2UUB - chains A and E of the 23 polymer chains in the assembly; structure by X-ray diffraction, 2.80 A resolution.

# Chain A
Molecule: 16S Ribosomal RNA
Organism: Thermus thermophilus
Sequence (1522 nucleotides; row label = number of the first residue in the row; note: 44 numbers in that range are skipped by the numbering (no residue carries them; nothing is unmodelled there); a row labelled like 189A-189L holds insertion residues (189A, then the next letters in order); numbering starts at 0):
     0 UUUGUUGGAG AGUUUGAUCC UGGCUCAGGG UGAACGCUGG CGGCGUGCCU AAGACAUGCA
    60 AGUCGUGCGG GCCG
    76 CGGGGUUUU
    88 ACUCCG
    96 UGGUCAGCGG CGGACGGGUG AGUAACGCGU GGGU
  129A G
   130 ACCUACCCGG AAGAGGGGGA CAACCCGGGG AAACUCGGGC UAAUCCCCCA UGUGGACCCG
189A-189L CCCCUUGGGGUG
   190 UGUCCAAAGG GCUUU
   216 GCCCGCUUCC GGAUGGGCCC GCGUCCCAUC AGCUAGUUGG UGGGGUAAUG GCCCACCAAG
   276 GCGACGACGG GUAGCCGGUC UGAGAGGAUG GCCGGCCACA GGGGCACUGA GACACGGGCC
   336 CCACUCCUAC GGGAGGCAGC AGUUAGGAAU CUUCCGCAAU GGGCGCAAGC CUGACGGAGC
   396 GACGCCGCUU GGAGGAAGAA GCCCUUCGGG GUGUAAACUC CUGA
   441 ACCCGGGACG AAACCCCC
   460 GA
   470 CGAGGGGA
   479 CUGACGGUAC CGGGGUAA
   498 UAGCGCCGGC CAACUCCGUG CCAGCAGCCG CGGUAAUACG GAGGGCGCGA GCGUUACCCG
   558 GAUUCACUGG GCGUAAAGGG CGUGUAGGCG GCCUGGGGCG UCCCAUGUGA AAGACCACGG
   618 CUCAACCGUG GGGGAGCGUG GGAUACGCUC AGGCUAGACG GUGGGAGAGG GUGGUGGAAU
   678 UCCCGGAGUA GCGGUGAAAU GCGCAGAUAC CGGGAGGAAC GCCGAUGGCG AAGGCAGCCA
   738 CCUGGUCCAC CCGUGACGCU GAGGCGCGAA AGCGUGGGGA GCAAACCGGA UUAGAUACCC
   798 GGGUAGUCCA CGCCCUAAAC GAUGCGCGCU AGGUCUCUGG GUCU
   848 CCUGGGGGCC GAAGCUAACG CGUUAAGCGC GCCGCCUGGG GAGUACGGCC GCAAGGCUGA
   908 AACUCAAAGG AAUUGACGGG GGCCCGCACA AGCGGUGGAG CAUGUGGUUU AAUUCGAAGC
   968 AACGCGAAGA ACCUUACCAG GCCUUGACAU GCUA
 1001A G
  1002 GGAACCCGGG UGAAAGCCUG GGGUGCCCC
1030A-1030D GCGA
  1031 GGGGAGCCCU AGCACAGGUG CUGCAUGGCC GUCGUCAGCU CGUGCCGUGA GGUGUUGGGU
  1091 UAAGUCCCGC AACGAGCGCA ACCCCCGCCG UUAGUUGCCA GCGGUUCGGC CGGGCACUCU
  1151 AACGGGACUG CCCGCG
  1168 AAAGCGGGAG GAAGGAGGGG ACGACGUCUG GUCAGCAUGG CCCUUACGGC CUGGGCGACA
  1228 CACGUGCUAC AAUGCCCACU ACAAAGCGAU GCCACCCGGC AACGGGGAGC UAAUCGCAAA
  1288 AAGGUGGGCC CAGUUCGGAU UGGGGUCUGC AACCCGACCC CAUGAAGCCG GAAUCGCUAG
  1348 UAAUCGCGGA UCAGCC
 1363A A
  1364 UGCCGCGGUG AAUACGUUCC CGGGCCUUGU ACACACCGCC CGUCACGCCA UGGGAGCGGG
  1424 CUCUACCCGA AGUCGCCGG
1442A-1442B GA
  1443 GCCUA
  1452 C
  1456 GGGCAGGCGC CGAGGGUAGG GCCCGUGACU GGGGCGAAGU CGUAACAAGG UAGCUGUACC
  1516 GGAAGGUGCG GCUGGAUCAC CUCCUUUCU
Disordered / not traced: 0-4, 1534-1538
Ion coordination: Mg2+ site 1: U12, G22; Mg2+ site 2: U12, C526, A914; Mg2+ site 3: G15, U920; Mg2+ site 4 near G21 (its only coordinating residue here); Mg2+ site 5: A33, C398; Mg2+ site 6: U37, G38; Mg2+ site 7: C48, U114; Mg2+ site 8: C48, G115; Mg2+ site 9 near A53 (its only coordinating residue here); Mg2+ site 10: C58, U387, G388; Mg2+ site 11: A59, U387; Mg2+ site 12: G61, U62, G105; 126 more Mg2+ sites not listed; 23 more K+ sites not listed
Small-molecule neighbours: paromomycin (PAR): G1405, U1406, C1407, A1408, C1409, G1489, C1490, G1491, A1492, A1493, G1494, U1495, C1496
From the paper describing this entry:
  - Mg2+ coordination: C518
  - conformationally variable residues: G530

# Chain E
Molecule: 30S ribosomal protein S5
Organism: Thermus thermophilus
Reference sequence: Q5SHQ5 (RS5_THET8); residues 2-162 here correspond to UniProt positions 1-161 (UniProt number = residue number - 1)
Sequence (162 residues; each row starts with the number of its first residue):
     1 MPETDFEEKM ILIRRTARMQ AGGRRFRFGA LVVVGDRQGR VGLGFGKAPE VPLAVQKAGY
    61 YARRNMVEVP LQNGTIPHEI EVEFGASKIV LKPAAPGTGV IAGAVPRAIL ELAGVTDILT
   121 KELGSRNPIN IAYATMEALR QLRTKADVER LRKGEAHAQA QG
Disordered / not traced: 1-4, 156-162
Ion coordination: K+ near Glu83 (its only coordinating residue here)

# How chain A and chain E interact
Residue-residue contacts - 84 pairs, chain A then chain E:
  U5(A) - Ala95(E)  base contact
  G6(A) - Ala94(E)  base contact
  G6(A) - Ala95(E)  hydrogen bond to the base
  G6(A) - Thr98(E)  hydrogen bond to the base
  G6(A) - Leu119(E)  base contact
  G7(A) - Lys92(E)  hydrogen bond to the base
  G7(A) - Ile101(E)  phosphate contact
  G7(A) - Thr120(E)  hydrogen bond to the sugar
  G7(A) - Lys121(E)  base contact
  A8(A) - Ile101(E)  sugar contact
  A8(A) - Ala102(E)  hydrogen bond to the sugar
  A8(A) - Gly103(E)  hydrogen bond to the sugar
  A8(A) - Thr120(E)  sugar contact
  G9(A) - Lys121(E)  salt bridge to the phosphate
  G9(A) - Glu122(E)  hydrogen bond to the phosphate
  G9(A) - Arg126(E)  base contact
  A10(A) - Arg126(E)  salt bridge to the phosphate
  G15(A) - Ala17(E)  hydrogen bond to the base
  G15(A) - Arg18(E)  base contact
  G15(A) - Met19(E)  base contact
  G15(A) - Arg24(E)  hydrogen bond to the sugar
  A16(A) - Thr16(E)  sugar contact
  A16(A) - Ala17(E)  hydrogen bond to the sugar
  U17(A) - Arg14(E)  salt bridge to the phosphate
  C18(A) - Arg14(E)  salt bridge to the phosphate
  C18(A) - Asn127(E)  hydrogen bond to the phosphate
  C18(A) - Asn130(E)  hydrogen bond to the phosphate
  C19(A) - Ala86(E)  phosphate contact
  C19(A) - Ser87(E)  phosphate contact
  C19(A) - Ser125(E)  hydrogen bond to the phosphate
  C19(A) - Asn127(E)  hydrogen bond to the phosphate
  C19(A) - Asn130(E)  hydrogen bond to the phosphate
  U20(A) - Ala86(E)  phosphate contact
  U20(A) - Ser125(E)  phosphate contact
  G558(A) - Lys121(E)  phosphate contact
  G558(A) - Arg126(E)  phosphate contact
  A559(A) - Lys121(E)  salt bridge to the phosphate
  A559(A) - Arg126(E)  salt bridge to the phosphate
  U560(A) - Leu123(E)  base contact
  A864(A) - Gly85(E)  phosphate contact
  U921(A) - Arg18(E)  sugar contact
  U921(A) - Met19(E)  hydrogen bond to the sugar
  G922(A) - Met19(E)  sugar contact
  G922(A) - Gln20(E)  sugar contact
  G922(A) - Ala21(E)  hydrogen bond to the phosphate
  A923(A) - Ala21(E)  phosphate contact
  C1069(A) - Arg25(E)  hydrogen bond to the phosphate
  U1070(A) - Arg18(E)  salt bridge to the phosphate
  U1070(A) - Gln20(E)  phosphate contact
  U1070(A) - Arg25(E)  salt bridge to the phosphate
  C1071(A) - Arg18(E)  salt bridge to the phosphate
  C1071(A) - Arg27(E)  salt bridge to the phosphate
  C1071(A) - Pro49(E)  sugar contact
  G1072(A) - Pro49(E)  phosphate contact
  G1072(A) - Leu53(E)  phosphate contact
  G1072(A) - Lys57(E)  salt bridge to the phosphate
  U1073(A) - Lys57(E)  salt bridge to the phosphate
  G1074(A) - Tyr60(E)  phosphate contact
  G1074(A) - Tyr61(E)  hydrogen bond to the phosphate
  G1077(A) - Lys47(E)  hydrogen bond to the base
  U1078(A) - Ile129(E)  sugar contact
  U1078(A) - Asn130(E)  hydrogen bond to the sugar
  U1078(A) - Tyr133(E)  phosphate contact
  G1079(A) - Arg14(E)  hydrogen bond to the phosphate
  G1079(A) - Phe45(E)  phosphate contact
  G1079(A) - Tyr133(E)  hydrogen bond to the phosphate
  A1080(A) - Arg14(E)  salt bridge to the phosphate
  A1080(A) - Thr16(E)  hydrogen bond to the phosphate
  A1080(A) - Ala17(E)  sugar contact
  A1080(A) - Phe45(E)  phosphate contact
  A1080(A) - Lys47(E)  salt bridge to the phosphate
  G1081(A) - Thr16(E)  hydrogen bond to the phosphate
  G1081(A) - Ala17(E)  phosphate contact
  G1081(A) - Arg18(E)  phosphate contact
  G1081(A) - Arg27(E)  salt bridge to the phosphate
  G1081(A) - Lys47(E)  base contact
  C1192(A) - Arg25(E)  hydrogen bond to the base
  G1193(A) - Arg25(E)  sugar contact
  U1194(A) - Gly22(E)  sugar contact
  A1396(A) - Met19(E)  base contact
  C1397(A) - Arg24(E)  salt bridge to the phosphate
  A1398(A) - Gln20(E)  hydrogen bond to the base
  A1398(A) - Gly22(E)  base contact
  A1398(A) - Gly23(E)  base contact
Interface residues without a listed pair, chain A (37 interface residues in all): G1082
Interface residues without a listed pair, chain E (45 interface residues in all): Ala48, Phe84, Val90, Pro96, Arg107

# Summary
37 residues of chain A and 45 residues of chain E are in contact; the contacts include 27 hydrogen bonds and
16 salt bridges. Polar pairs include G6(A)-Ala95(E), G6(A)-Thr98(E) and G7(A)-Lys92(E). Ligands of chain A:
paromomycin. U12(A) and G22(A) form the Mg2+ site 1. The paper reports Mg2+ coordination by C518(A);
conformational variability at G530(A).
Chain A is 16S Ribosomal RNA and chain E is 30S ribosomal protein S5, both from Thermus thermophilus; the
structure, Structure of the Thermus thermophilus 30S ribosomal subunit complexed with a Valine-ASL with cmo5U
in position ..., was determined by X-ray diffraction, deposited together with 2UUC, 2UU9 and 2UUA.
